6FLO - chain A; structure by X-ray diffraction, 2.14 A resolution.

Chain A:
Protein: Protein kinase A regulatory subunit
Source organism: Trypanosoma brucei brucei TREU927
Reference sequence: Q385V6 (Q385V6_TRYB2); numbering as in UniProt (aligned over 199-499)
Chain sequence (301 residues; row label = number of the first residue in the row):
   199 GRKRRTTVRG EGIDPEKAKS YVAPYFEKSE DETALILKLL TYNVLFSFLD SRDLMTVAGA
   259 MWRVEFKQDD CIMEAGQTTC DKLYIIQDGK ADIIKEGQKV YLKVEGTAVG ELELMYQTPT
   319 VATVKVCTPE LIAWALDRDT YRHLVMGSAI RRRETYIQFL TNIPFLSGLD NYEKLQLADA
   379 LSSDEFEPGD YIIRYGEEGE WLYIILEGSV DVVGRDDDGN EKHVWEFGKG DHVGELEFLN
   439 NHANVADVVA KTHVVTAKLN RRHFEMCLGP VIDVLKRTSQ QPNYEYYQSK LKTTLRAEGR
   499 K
Disordered / not traced: 199-210, 415-416, 490-499
Ligand contacts:
  - inosine (NOS), molecule 1: Met-271, Ile-291, Lys-293, Tyr-299, Lys-301, Ala-306, Val-307, Gly-308, Glu-309, Leu-310, Glu-311, Thr-318, Val-319, Ala-320, Val-322, Tyr-370
  - inosine (NOS), molecule 2: Ile-391, Val-410, Val-422, Trp-423, Phe-425, His-430, Val-431, Gly-432, Glu-433, Leu-434, Glu-435, Asn-442, Val-443, Ala-444, Val-446, Asn-481, Tyr-482, Tyr-484, Tyr-485
Reported in the primary citation:
  - binding site for inosine: Gly-308 to Ala-320, Tyr-370, Gly-432 to Asp-445, Tyr-482
  - specificity-determining residues: Glu-311, Glu-435
  - mutagenesis - E311A/E435A (1556-fold): decreased catalytic activity on inosine
  - mutagenesis - E311A/T318R/V319A/Y484A/Y485A: decreased binding to inosine
  - binding site for inosine: Tyr-485 (from molecular simulation)
  - binding site for inosine: Tyr-484 (proposed by the authors, not directly observed)
  - mutagenesis - E311A/T318R/E435A/N442R: increased catalytic activity

Overview:
Ligands of chain A: inosine. The paper reports a binding site for inosine at Gly-308, Tyr-370 and Gly-432
among others; E311A/E435A reduce catalytic activity on inosine; 3 substitutions were tested in all.
Chain A is Protein kinase A regulatory subunit (Trypanosoma brucei brucei TREU927); the structure, Regulatory
subunit of a cAMP-independent protein kinase A from Trypanosoma brucei at 2.1 Angstrom resolution, was
determined by X-ray diffraction (same publication as 6HYI and 6H4G).
